Entry 3QXA (X-ray diffraction, 2.71 A resolution); this record covers chains A and C of the 3 polymer chains in the assembly.

[Chain A]
Molecule: HLA class II histocompatibility antigen, DR alpha chain
Organism: Homo sapiens
UniProtKB: P01903 (DRA_HUMAN); residues 1-182 here correspond to UniProt positions 26-207 (UniProt number = residue number + 25)
Amino-acid sequence (182 residues; each row starts with the number of its first residue):
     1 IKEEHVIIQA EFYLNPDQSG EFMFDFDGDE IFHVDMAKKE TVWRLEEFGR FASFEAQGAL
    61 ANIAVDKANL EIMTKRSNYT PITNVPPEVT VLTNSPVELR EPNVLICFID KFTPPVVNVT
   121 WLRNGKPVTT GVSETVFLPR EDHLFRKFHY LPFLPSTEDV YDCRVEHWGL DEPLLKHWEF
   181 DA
Unresolved in the structure: 1-3
Disulfide bonds: Cys107-Cys163
What the authors report for this chain:
  - mutagenesis - F54C (9.5-fold): decreased binding to HLA class II histocompatibility antigen gamma chain peptide (chain C)
  - mutagenesis - S53A (1.9-fold): increased binding to HLA class II histocompatibility antigen gamma chain peptide (chain C)
  - mutagenesis - F54C: decreased stability

[Chain C]
Molecule: HLA class II histocompatibility antigen gamma chain peptide
Notes: fragment: CLIP region
UniProtKB: P04233 (HG2A_HUMAN); residues 87-101 here correspond to UniProt positions 103-117 (UniProt number = residue number + 16)
Amino-acid sequence (15 residues; each row starts with the number of its first residue):
    87 PVSKMRMATP LLMQA
Unresolved in the structure: 87

[How chain A and chain C interact]
Pairs across the interface (22; chain A residue first):
  Gln9(A) - Met93(C)
  Gln9(A) - Ala94(C)  hydrogen bond (side chain-backbone)
  Glu11(A) - Pro96(C)
  Phe24(A) - Arg92(C)
  Ala52(A) - Ser89(C)
  Ser53(A) - Ser89(C)
  Ser53(A) - Lys90(C)
  Ser53(A) - Met91(C)  hydrogen bond (backbone-backbone)
  Phe54(A) - Met91(C)
  Phe54(A) - Met93(C)  hydrophobic
  Gly58(A) - Met93(C)
  Asn62(A) - Met93(C)
  Asn62(A) - Ala94(C)  hydrogen bond (side chain-backbone)
  Asn62(A) - Pro96(C)
  Val65(A) - Pro96(C)  hydrophobic
  Val65(A) - Leu97(C)
  Asn69(A) - Leu97(C)  hydrogen bond (side chain-backbone)
  Asn69(A) - Leu98(C)
  Asn69(A) - Met99(C)  hydrogen bond (side chain-backbone)
  Ile72(A) - Met99(C)  hydrophobic
  Met73(A) - Met99(C)  hydrophobic
  Arg76(A) - Met99(C)
Interface residues without a listed pair, chain A (20 interface residues in all): Phe22, Ile31, Phe32, Phe51, Ala59, Asp66, Ala68
Interface residues without a listed pair, chain C (13 interface residues in all): Thr95, Gln100, Ala101
From the paper, about this interface:
  - interface residues, chain C: Met91(C)

[Summary]
20 residues of chain A face 13 of chain C across their interface; the contacts include 5 hydrogen bonds. Polar
contacts include Gln9(A)-Ala94(C), Asn62(A)-Ala94(C) and Asn69(A)-Leu97(C). From the paper: F54C of chain A
reduces binding to HLA class II histocompatibility antigen gamma chain peptide (chain C); the interface
residue Met91(C).
Chain A is HLA class II histocompatibility antigen, DR alpha chain (Homo sapiens) and chain C is HLA class II
histocompatibility antigen gamma chain peptide; the structure, HLA-DR1 bound with CLIP peptide, was determined
by X-ray diffraction, deposited together with 3QXD.
